Entry 8H2A (X-ray diffraction, 2.50 A resolution); this record covers chains A and C of the 4 polymer chains in the assembly.

== Chain A (and C) ==
Name: Alcohol dehydrogenase
Organism: Formosa agariphila
Notes: EC 1.1.1.1; chain C of this document is another copy of the same molecule, construct and numbering; everything in this record applies to it too
Reference sequence: T2KM87 (T2KM87_FORAG); residues 1-370 here = UniProt positions 1-370
Sequence (370 residues; each row starts with the number of its first residue):
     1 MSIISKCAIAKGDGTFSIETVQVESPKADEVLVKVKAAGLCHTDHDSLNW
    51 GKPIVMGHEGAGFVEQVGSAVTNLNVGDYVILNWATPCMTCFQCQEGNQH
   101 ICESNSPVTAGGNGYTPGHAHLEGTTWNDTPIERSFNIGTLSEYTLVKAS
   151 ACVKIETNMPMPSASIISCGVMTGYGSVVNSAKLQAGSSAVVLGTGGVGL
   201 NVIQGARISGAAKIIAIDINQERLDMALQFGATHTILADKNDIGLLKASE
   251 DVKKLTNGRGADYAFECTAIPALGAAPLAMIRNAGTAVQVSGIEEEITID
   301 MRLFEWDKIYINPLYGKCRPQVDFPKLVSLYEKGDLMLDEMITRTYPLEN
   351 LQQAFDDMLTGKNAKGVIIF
Not modelled in the structure: 112-115 (chain C: 1-3, 112-115)
Metal / ion sites: Zn2+ site 1: Cys-41, His-58, Cys-169; Zn2+ site 2: Cys-88, Cys-91, Cys-94, Cys-102
Small-molecule neighbours: NAD (nicotinamide-adenine-dinucleotide): Cys-41, His-42, Thr-43, Asp-46, Trp-84, Cys-169, Thr-173, Gly-194, Thr-195, Gly-196, Gly-197, Val-198, Gly-199, Ile-217, Asp-218, Ile-219, Asn-220, Arg-223, Ala-238, Lys-240, Leu-245, Cys-267, Thr-268, Ala-269, Ile-270, Leu-273, Val-290, Ser-291, Pro-313, Leu-314, Tyr-315, Met-358, Leu-359
Reported in the primary citation:
  - self-association interface (contacts with another copy of this molecule); pairs are residue here / residue on that copy: Ile-297/Ile-299 (backbone contact), Tyr-310/Tyr-310 (backbone contact)
  - binding site for NAD: Thr-43, Gly-197, Val-198, Asp-218, Ile-219, Leu-245, Thr-268, Ile-270, Leu-273, Val-290, Pro-313, Tyr-315
  - Zn2+ coordination: Cys-41, His-58, Cys-88, Cys-91, Cys-94, Cys-102, Cys-169
  - conformationally variable residues (domain motion): His-42

== How chain A and chain C interact ==
Residue-residue contacts - 28 pairs, chain A then chain C:
  Tyr-175(A) with Ala-186(C); Gly-187(C)
  Gln-185(A) with Val-179(C); Asn-180(C), hydrogen bond
  Ala-186(A) with Tyr-175(C); Val-179(C); Ile-208(C), hydrophobic; Ser-209(C)
  Gly-187(A) with Tyr-175(C); Lys-326(C)
  Ile-208(A) with Ile-208(C); Ser-209(C); Gly-210(C), hydrogen bond (backbone-backbone)
  Ser-209(A) with Ile-208(C); Ser-209(C)
  Gly-210(A) with Ile-208(C), hydrogen bond (backbone-backbone); Leu-330(C)
  Ala-211(A) with Lys-333(C)
  Ala-212(A) with Ser-329(C); Leu-330(C), hydrophobic; Lys-333(C)
  Thr-233(A) with Lys-333(C)
  Ser-329(A) with Ala-212(C)
  Leu-330(A) with Gly-210(C); Ala-212(C), hydrophobic
  Lys-333(A) with Ala-211(C); Ala-212(C); Thr-233(C)
Interface residues without a listed pair, chain A (15 interface residues in all): Val-179, Lys-326
Interface residues without a listed pair, chain C (16 interface residues in all): Arg-207

== Summary ==
Chain A and chain C form an interface of 15 and 16 residues respectively, with 3 hydrogen bonds. Among the
polar pairs are Gln-185(A)/Asn-180(C) and Ile-208(A)/Gly-210(C). Ligands of chain A: NAD. The paper reports a
binding site for NAD at Thr-43(A), Gly-197(A) and Val-198(A) among others; Zn2+ coordination by Cys-41(A),
His-58(A) and Cys-88(A) among others.
Both chains are Alcohol dehydrogenase (Formosa agariphila). Entry 8H2A (Crystal structure of alcohol
dehydrogenase from Formosa agariphila) was determined by X-ray diffraction (same publication as 8H2B).
